Entry 8TVQ (electron microscopy, 4.60 A resolution (low resolution: residue-level contacts below are approximate; hydrogen-bond / salt-bridge calls are withheld)); this record covers chains C and K of the 14 polymer chains in the assembly.

# Chain C
Protein: DNA-directed RNA polymerase II subunit RPB3
Source organism: Saccharomyces cerevisiae
Reference sequence: A0A6A5Q0Z3 (A0A6A5Q0Z3_YEASX); residues 1-318 here = UniProt positions 1-318
Sequence (318 residues; numbered 1 to 318; the number before each row is that of its first residue):
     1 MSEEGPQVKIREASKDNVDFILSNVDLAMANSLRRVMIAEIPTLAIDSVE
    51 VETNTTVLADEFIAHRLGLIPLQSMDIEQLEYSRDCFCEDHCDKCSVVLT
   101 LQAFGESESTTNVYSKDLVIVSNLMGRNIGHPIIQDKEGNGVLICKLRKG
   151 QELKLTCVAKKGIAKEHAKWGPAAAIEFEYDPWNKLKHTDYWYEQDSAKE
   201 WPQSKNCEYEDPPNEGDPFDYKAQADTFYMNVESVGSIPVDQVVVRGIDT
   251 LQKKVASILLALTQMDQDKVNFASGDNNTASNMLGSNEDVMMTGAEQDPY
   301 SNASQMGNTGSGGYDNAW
Unresolved in the structure: 1-2, 269-318
Ion coordination: Zn2+: Cys92, Cys95

# Chain K
Protein: DNA-directed RNA polymerase II subunit RPB11
Source organism: Saccharomyces cerevisiae
Reference sequence: A0A6A5Q7A1 (A0A6A5Q7A1_YEASX); numbering as in UniProt (aligned over 1-120)
Sequence (120 residues; row label = number of the first residue in the row):
     1 MNAPDRFELFLLGEGESKLKIDPDTKAPNAVVITFEKEDHTLGNLIRAEL
    51 LNDRKVLFAAYKVEHPFFARFKLRIQTTEGYDPKDALKNACNSIINKLGA
   101 LKTNFETEWNLQTLAADDAF
Unresolved in the structure: 1-16

# Interface between chain C and chain K
Residue-residue contacts - 57 pairs, chain C then chain K:
  Glu3(C) - Thr103(K)
  Glu3(C) - Asn104(K)
  Gly5(C) - Ala100(K)
  Gly5(C) - Asn104(K)
  Pro6(C) - Lys97(K)
  Pro6(C) - Leu101(K)
  Pro6(C) - Asn104(K)
  Gln7(C) - Asn104(K)
  Val8(C) - Glu108(K)
  Lys9(C) - Glu108(K)
  Ile10(C) - Glu108(K)
  Ile10(C) - Trp109(K)
  Ile10(C) - Gln112(K)
  Ala13(C) - Trp109(K)
  Ala13(C) - Gln112(K)
  Ser14(C) - Phe120(K)
  Lys15(C) - Phe120(K)
  Leu22(C) - Leu101(K)
  Asn24(C) - Lys97(K)
  Val25(C) - Lys97(K)
  Ala28(C) - Asn44(K)
  Ala28(C) - Ala48(K)
  Met29(C) - Leu45(K)
  Met29(C) - Ile94(K)
  Met29(C) - Lys97(K)
  Arg35(C) - His40(K)
  Arg35(C) - Thr41(K)
  Lys165(C) - Asp39(K)
  Asp241(C) - Phe105(K)
  Asp241(C) - Trp109(K)
  Val244(C) - Phe105(K)
  Val245(C) - Phe105(K)
  Ile248(C) - Leu98(K)
  Ile248(C) - Leu101(K)
  Ile248(C) - Lys102(K)
  Asp249(C) - Lys102(K)
  Leu251(C) - Leu42(K)
  Leu251(C) - Leu98(K)
  Gln252(C) - Ile95(K)
  Gln252(C) - Leu98(K)
  Lys254(C) - Glu38(K)
  Lys254(C) - Leu42(K)
  Val255(C) - Leu42(K)
  Val255(C) - Cys91(K)
  Ile258(C) - Phe35(K)
  Ile258(C) - Leu42(K)
  Leu259(C) - Lys88(K)
  Leu259(C) - Asn92(K)
  Leu262(C) - Leu19(K)
  Leu262(C) - Ile21(K)
  Leu262(C) - Lys84(K)
  Leu262(C) - Lys88(K)
  Thr263(C) - Lys88(K)
  Met265(C) - Leu19(K)
  Met265(C) - Ile21(K)
  Met265(C) - Lys84(K)
  Asp266(C) - Lys84(K)
Other interface residues (no listed pair), chain C (39 interface residues in all): Arg11, Glu12, Asp16, Asp26, Asn31, Ser32, Ala261
Other interface residues (no listed pair), chain K (34 interface residues in all): Lys20, Glu49, Asn52, Leu87, Ala119

# Overview
The interface between chain C and chain K involves 39 residues on one side and 34 on the other. The Zn2+ site
is built by Cys92(C) and Cys95(C).
Chain C is DNA-directed RNA polymerase II subunit RPB3 and chain K is DNA-directed RNA polymerase II subunit
RPB11, both from Saccharomyces cerevisiae; the structure, Cryo-EM structure of CPD stalled 10-subunit Pol II
in complex with Rad26, was determined by electron microscopy together with 8TUG, 8TVP, 8TVS, 8TVV, 8TVW, 8TVX
and 8TVY from the same study.
